2YZB - chains C and D of the 4 polymer chains in the assembly; structure by X-ray diffraction, 1.90 A resolution.

== Chain C (and D) ==
Molecule: Uricase
From: Arthrobacter globiformis
Notes: EC 1.7.3.3; chain D of this document is another copy of the same molecule, construct and numbering; everything in this record applies to it too
Amino-acid sequence (302 residues; row label = number of the first residue in the row):
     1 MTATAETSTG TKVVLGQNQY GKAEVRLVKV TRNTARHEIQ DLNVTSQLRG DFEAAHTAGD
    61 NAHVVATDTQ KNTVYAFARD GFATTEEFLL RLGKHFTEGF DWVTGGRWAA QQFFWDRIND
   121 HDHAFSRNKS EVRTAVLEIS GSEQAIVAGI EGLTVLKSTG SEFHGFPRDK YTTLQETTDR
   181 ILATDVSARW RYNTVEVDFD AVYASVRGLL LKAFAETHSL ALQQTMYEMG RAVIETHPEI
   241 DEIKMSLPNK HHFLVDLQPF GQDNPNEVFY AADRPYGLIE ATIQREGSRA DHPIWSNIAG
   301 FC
Disordered / not traced: 1-10, 298-302
Small-molecule neighbours:
  - uric acid (URC), molecule 1: Tyr20, Val64, Ala66, Thr67, Asp68
  - uric acid (URC), molecule 2: Phe163, Leu174, Arg180, Ala221, Leu222, Gln223, Asn249

== How chain C and chain D interact ==
Pairs across the interface (110; chain C residue first):
  Arg26(C) with Phe269(D); Tyr270(D); Ala271(D), hydrogen bond (backbone-backbone)
  Leu27(C) with Val268(D), hydrophobic; Phe269(D)
  Val28(C) with His252(D); Glu267(D); Val268(D); Phe269(D), hydrogen bond (backbone-backbone)
  Lys29(C) with Glu267(D), salt bridge; Val268(D)
  Val30(C) with Ser158(D); Glu267(D), hydrogen bond (backbone-backbone); Phe269(D), hydrophobic
  Arg32(C) with Ser158(D), hydrogen bond (side chain-backbone); Thr159(D); Asp179(D), salt bridge; Pro265(D); Asn266(D); Glu267(D)
  His37(C) with Ser158(D), hydrogen bond; Thr159(D)
  Asn72(C) with Phe260(D)
  Tyr75(C) with Val255(D), hydrophobic; Val268(D); Phe269(D); Tyr270(D)
  Ala76(C) with Phe260(D), hydrophobic; Gln262(D), hydrogen bond (backbone-side chain)
  Arg79(C) with Leu257(D); Gln262(D); Asp263(D), salt bridge; Pro265(D); Glu267(D), salt bridge; Val268(D)
  Trp115(C) with Thr154(D); Val155(D); Leu156(D), hydrophobic
  Ile118(C) with Leu211(D)
  His121(C) with Ala215(D), hydrogen bond (side chain-backbone)
  His123(C) with Lys157(D); Ser158(D), hydrogen bond (backbone-backbone); Thr159(D)
  Ala124(C) with Leu156(D); Ala215(D), hydrophobic
  Phe125(C) with Val155(D); Leu156(D), hydrogen bond (backbone-backbone); Ser158(D)
  Ser126(C) with Thr154(D)
  Arg127(C) with Ser130(D), hydrogen bond (backbone-side chain); Thr154(D), hydrogen bond (backbone-backbone)
  Asn128(C) with Ser130(D)
  Lys129(C) with Lys129(D); Ser130(D), hydrogen bond (backbone-side chain); Gly152(D), hydrogen bond (side chain-backbone); Thr154(D), hydrogen bond
  Ser130(C) with Arg127(D), hydrogen bond (side chain-backbone); Asn128(D); Lys129(D), hydrogen bond (side chain-backbone)
  Gly152(C) with Lys129(D), hydrogen bond (backbone-side chain)
  Thr154(C) with Trp115(D); Ser126(D); Arg127(D), hydrogen bond (backbone-backbone); Lys129(D), hydrogen bond
  Val155(C) with Trp115(D); Ile118(D), hydrophobic; Phe125(D)
  Leu156(C) with Trp115(D), hydrophobic; His123(D); Ala124(D); Phe125(D), hydrogen bond (backbone-backbone)
  Lys157(C) with His123(D)
  Ser158(C) with Val30(D); Arg32(D); His37(D), hydrogen bond; His123(D), hydrogen bond (backbone-backbone); Phe125(D)
  Thr159(C) with His37(D); His123(D)
  Asp179(C) with Arg32(D), salt bridge
  Leu211(C) with Ile118(D)
  Ala215(C) with His121(D), hydrogen bond (backbone-side chain); Ala124(D), hydrophobic
  His252(C) with Val28(D)
  Val255(C) with Tyr75(D), hydrophobic
  Leu257(C) with Arg79(D)
  Phe260(C) with Asn72(D)
  Gln262(C) with Ala76(D); Arg79(D)
  Asp263(C) with Arg79(D), salt bridge
  Pro265(C) with Arg79(D)
  Asn266(C) with Val30(D); Arg32(D)
  Glu267(C) with Val28(D); Lys29(D), salt bridge; Val30(D), hydrogen bond (backbone-backbone); Arg79(D), salt bridge
  Val268(C) with Val28(D); Lys29(D); Tyr75(D); Ala78(D); Arg79(D)
  Phe269(C) with Arg26(D); Leu27(D); Val28(D), hydrogen bond (backbone-backbone); Val30(D), hydrophobic; Tyr75(D)
  Tyr270(C) with Arg26(D); Tyr75(D)
  Ala271(C) with Arg26(D), hydrogen bond (backbone-backbone)
Interface residues without a listed pair, chain C (54 interface residues in all): Thr31, Ile39, Ala78, Asp80, Leu153, Gly160, Ile181, Phe214, Asn264
Interface residues without a listed pair, chain D (54 interface residues in all): Asn33, Ile39, Leu153, Gly160, Ile181, Phe214, Glu216, Asn264

== Summary ==
The chain C/chain D interface involves 54 residues from each chain, with 26 hydrogen bonds and 8 salt bridges.
Polar contacts include Lys29(C)-Glu267(D), Arg32(C)-Asp179(D) and Arg79(C)-Asp263(D). Ligands of chain C: uric
acid.
Both chains are Uricase (Arthrobacter globiformis). Entry 2YZB (Crystal structure of uricase from Arthrobacter
globiformis in complex with uric acid (substrate)) was determined by X-ray diffraction, deposited together
with 2YZC, 2YZD and 2YZE.
